Entry 3NBJ (X-ray diffraction, 1.90 A resolution); this record covers chains A and B.

== Chain A (and B) ==
Molecule: Peroxisomal primary amine oxidase
From: Pichia angusta
Notes: EC 1.4.3.21; chain B of this document is another copy of the same molecule, construct and numbering; everything in this record applies to it too
UniProt: P12807 (AMO_PICAN); residue numbers follow UniProt; this construct covers 1-692
Amino-acid sequence (694 residues; each row starts with the number of its first residue):
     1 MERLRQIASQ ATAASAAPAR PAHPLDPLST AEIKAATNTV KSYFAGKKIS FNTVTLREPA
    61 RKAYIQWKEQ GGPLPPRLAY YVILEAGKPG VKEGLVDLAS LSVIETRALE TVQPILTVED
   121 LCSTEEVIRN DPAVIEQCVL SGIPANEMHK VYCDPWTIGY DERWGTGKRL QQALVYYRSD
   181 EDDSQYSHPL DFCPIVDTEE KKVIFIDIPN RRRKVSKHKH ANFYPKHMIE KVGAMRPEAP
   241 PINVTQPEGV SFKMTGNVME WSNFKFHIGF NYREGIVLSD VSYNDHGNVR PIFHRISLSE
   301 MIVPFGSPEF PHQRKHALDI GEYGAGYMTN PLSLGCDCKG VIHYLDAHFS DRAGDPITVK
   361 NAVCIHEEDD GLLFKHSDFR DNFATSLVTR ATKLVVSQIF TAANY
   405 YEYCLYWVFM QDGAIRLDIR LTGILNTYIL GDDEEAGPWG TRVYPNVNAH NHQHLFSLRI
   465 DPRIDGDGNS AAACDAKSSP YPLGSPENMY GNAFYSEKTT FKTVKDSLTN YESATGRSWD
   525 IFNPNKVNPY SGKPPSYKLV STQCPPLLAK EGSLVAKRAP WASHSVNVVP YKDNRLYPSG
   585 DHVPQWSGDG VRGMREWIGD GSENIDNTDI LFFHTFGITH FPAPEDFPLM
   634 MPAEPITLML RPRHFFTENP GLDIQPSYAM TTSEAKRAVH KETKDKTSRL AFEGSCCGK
Not modelled in the structure: 1-17, 673-692
Differences from the reference sequence: engineered mutation Phe305 (Tyr in P12807)
Modified / non-standard residues: Tyr405 (2,4-bis(hydroperoxy)-5-hydroxy-L-phenylalanine; TY8); Met634 (hydroxy-l-methionine; ME0)
Cystine bridges: Cys338-Cys364
Metal / ion sites: Cu ion: His456, His458, His624
Swiss-Prot annotation at these positions:
  - active site: Asp319 (Proton acceptor)
  - binding site (substrate): Ala317 to Met328, Ala402 to Asn404, Glu406, Tyr407
  - binding site (Cu cation): His456, His458, His624
  - binding site (Mn(2+)): Asp465, Asp613, Ile614
  - glycosylation: Asn243 (N-linked (GlcNAc...) asparagine)
Reported in the primary citation:
  - Cu ion coordination: His456, His458, His624 (citing earlier work)

== How chain A and chain B interact ==
Pairs across the interface (344; chain A residue first):
  Glu125(A) - Arg380(B)  salt bridge
  Tyr152(A) - Arg380(B)
  Cys153(A) - Arg380(B)  hydrogen bond (backbone-side chain)
  Asp154(A) - Phe379(B)
  Asp154(A) - Arg380(B)  salt bridge
  Pro155(A) - Phe379(B)
  Glu162(A) - Tyr494(B)  hydrogen bond
  Arg178(A) - Asp378(B)  salt bridge
  Arg178(A) - Arg380(B)
  Glu181(A) - Thr665(B)
  Glu181(A) - Ser666(B)
  Glu181(A) - Lys669(B)
  Asp182(A) - Thr664(B)
  Asp182(A) - Thr665(B)  hydrogen bond (side chain-backbone)
  Asp182(A) - Ser666(B)  hydrogen bond
  Gln185(A) - Arg380(B)
  Phe223(A) - Leu387(B)
  Phe223(A) - Leu655(B)  hydrophobic
  Tyr224(A) - Thr385(B)
  Tyr224(A) - Ser386(B)  hydrogen bond (side chain-backbone)
  Tyr224(A) - Leu387(B)
  Tyr224(A) - Met663(B)  hydrogen bond (side chain-backbone)
  Tyr224(A) - Thr664(B)
  Pro225(A) - Pro659(B)  hydrophobic
  Met228(A) - Glu651(B)
  Met228(A) - Leu655(B)
  Lys231(A) - Glu651(B)  salt bridge
  Val232(A) - His286(B)
  Met235(A) - Leu655(B)
  Met235(A) - Asp656(B)
  Met235(A) - Ile657(B)
  Met235(A) - Gln658(B)
  Met235(A) - Pro659(B)
  Arg236(A) - Ser262(B)  hydrogen bond
  Arg236(A) - Asn263(B)
  Arg236(A) - Tyr283(B)
  Arg236(A) - Pro653(B)  hydrogen bond (side chain-backbone)
  Arg236(A) - Gly654(B)
  Arg236(A) - Asp656(B)  salt bridge
  Arg236(A) - Ile657(B)
  Arg236(A) - Gln658(B)
  Glu238(A) - Gln658(B)
  Pro240(A) - Glu248(B)
  Pro240(A) - Gly249(B)
  Pro240(A) - Val250(B)
  Pro240(A) - Ser251(B)
  Pro241(A) - Thr245(B)
  Pro241(A) - Gln246(B)
  Pro241(A) - Pro247(B)
  Pro241(A) - Glu248(B)
  Ile242(A) - Val244(B)  hydrophobic
  Ile242(A) - Thr245(B)
  Ile242(A) - Gln246(B)
  Ile242(A) - Glu368(B)
  Ile242(A) - Asp369(B)
  Asn243(A) - Asn243(B)
  Asn243(A) - Val244(B)
  Asn243(A) - Thr245(B)  hydrogen bond (backbone-backbone)
  Asn243(A) - Pro247(B)
  Val244(A) - Ile242(B)  hydrophobic
  Val244(A) - Asn243(B)
  Thr245(A) - Pro241(B)
  Thr245(A) - Ile242(B)
  Thr245(A) - Asn243(B)  hydrogen bond (backbone-backbone)
  Gln246(A) - Pro241(B)
  Gln246(A) - Ile242(B)
  Pro247(A) - Pro241(B)
  Pro247(A) - Asn243(B)
  Glu248(A) - Pro240(B)
  Glu248(A) - Pro241(B)
  Gly249(A) - Pro240(B)
  Val250(A) - Pro240(B)
  Ser251(A) - Pro240(B)
  Ser262(A) - Arg236(B)  hydrogen bond
  Asn263(A) - Arg236(B)
  Tyr283(A) - Arg236(B)
  His286(A) - Val232(B)
  Pro304(A) - Phe498(B)
  Phe305(A) - Asn496(B)  hydrogen bond (backbone-side chain)
  Gly306(A) - Asn496(B)
  Gly306(A) - Ala497(B)
  Gly306(A) - Phe498(B)  hydrogen bond (backbone-backbone)
  Ser307(A) - Asn496(B)  hydrogen bond (backbone-side chain)
  Pro308(A) - Glu491(B)
  Pro308(A) - Asn492(B)
  Pro308(A) - Asn496(B)
  Pro308(A) - Ala497(B)  hydrophobic
  Phe310(A) - Tyr494(B)
  Gln313(A) - Tyr494(B)
  Met328(A) - Phe383(B)
  Thr329(A) - Phe383(B)
  Asn330(A) - Lys375(B)
  Asn330(A) - Phe383(B)
  Pro331(A) - Phe383(B)
  Leu334(A) - Tyr661(B)
  Gly335(A) - Val388(B)
  Gly335(A) - Tyr661(B)
  Cys336(A) - Arg390(B)  hydrogen bond (backbone-side chain)
  Cys336(A) - Ser660(B)
  Asp337(A) - Lys375(B)  salt bridge
  Asp337(A) - Arg390(B)  hydrogen bond (backbone-side chain)
  Lys339(A) - Asp369(B)  salt bridge
  Lys339(A) - Arg390(B)
  Glu368(A) - Ile242(B)
  Asp369(A) - Lys339(B)  salt bridge
  Asp370(A) - Arg424(B)  salt bridge
  Gly371(A) - Arg424(B)
  Leu372(A) - Ile399(B)  hydrophobic
  Leu372(A) - Arg424(B)  hydrogen bond (backbone-side chain)
  Leu372(A) - Ala636(B)
  Leu373(A) - Pro635(B)
  Leu373(A) - Ala636(B)  hydrogen bond (backbone-backbone)
  Phe374(A) - Thr426(B)
  Phe374(A) - Leu633(B)  hydrophobic
  Phe374(A) - Met634(B)
  Phe374(A) - Met634(B)
  Lys375(A) - Asn330(B)
  Lys375(A) - Asp337(B)  salt bridge
  Lys375(A) - Glu406(B)
  Lys375(A) - Thr426(B)  hydrogen bond (backbone-side chain)
  Lys375(A) - Gly427(B)  hydrogen bond (backbone-backbone)
  His376(A) - Ala403(B)
  His376(A) - Asn404(B)  hydrogen bond (side chain-backbone)
  His376(A) - Glu406(B)  salt bridge
  His376(A) - Ile428(B)
  Ser377(A) - Thr401(B)
  Ser377(A) - Glu406(B)  hydrogen bond (backbone-side chain)
  Asp378(A) - Arg178(B)  salt bridge
  Phe379(A) - Asp154(B)
  Phe379(A) - Pro155(B)
  Arg380(A) - Glu125(B)  salt bridge
  Arg380(A) - Tyr152(B)
  Arg380(A) - Cys153(B)  hydrogen bond (side chain-backbone)
  Arg380(A) - Asp154(B)  salt bridge
  Arg380(A) - Arg178(B)
  Arg380(A) - Gln185(B)
  Phe383(A) - Met328(B)
  Phe383(A) - Thr329(B)
  Phe383(A) - Asn330(B)
  Phe383(A) - Pro331(B)
  Phe383(A) - Thr401(B)
  Thr385(A) - Tyr224(B)
  Ser386(A) - Tyr224(B)  hydrogen bond (backbone-side chain)
  Leu387(A) - Phe223(B)
  Leu387(A) - Tyr224(B)
  Val388(A) - Gly335(B)
  Arg390(A) - Cys336(B)  hydrogen bond (side chain-backbone)
  Arg390(A) - Asp337(B)  hydrogen bond (side chain-backbone)
  Arg390(A) - Lys339(B)
  Ile399(A) - Leu372(B)  hydrophobic
  Thr401(A) - Ser377(B)
  Thr401(A) - Phe383(B)
  Ala403(A) - His376(B)
  Asn404(A) - His376(B)  hydrogen bond (backbone-side chain)
  Glu406(A) - Lys375(B)
  Glu406(A) - His376(B)  salt bridge
  Glu406(A) - Ser377(B)  hydrogen bond (side chain-backbone)
  Asp416(A) - Pro635(B)
  Arg424(A) - Asp370(B)  salt bridge
  Arg424(A) - Gly371(B)
  Arg424(A) - Leu372(B)  hydrogen bond (side chain-backbone)
  Thr426(A) - Phe374(B)
  Thr426(A) - Lys375(B)  hydrogen bond (side chain-backbone)
  Gly427(A) - Lys375(B)  hydrogen bond (backbone-backbone)
  Ile428(A) - His376(B)
  Pro442(A) - Tyr499(B)
  Trp443(A) - Ser483(B)
  Trp443(A) - Ala497(B)  hydrophobic
  Trp443(A) - Phe498(B)
  Thr445(A) - Ser535(B)
  Thr445(A) - His647(B)
  Arg446(A) - Pro533(B)  hydrogen bond (side chain-backbone)
  Arg446(A) - Tyr534(B)  hydrogen bond (side chain-backbone)
  Arg446(A) - Ser535(B)  hydrogen bond (backbone-backbone)
  Val447(A) - Tyr534(B)
  Tyr448(A) - Tyr534(B)
  Pro449(A) - Tyr534(B)
  Asn455(A) - Phe498(B)  hydrogen bond (side chain-backbone)
  Asn455(A) - Tyr499(B)
  His456(A) - Phe498(B)
  Gln457(A) - Phe498(B)
  Ala480(A) - Phe625(B)  hydrophobic
  Ser482(A) - Leu552(B)  hydrogen bond (side chain-backbone)
  Ser482(A) - Lys554(B)
  Ser483(A) - Trp443(B)
  Ser483(A) - Lys554(B)  hydrogen bond (backbone-side chain)
  Tyr485(A) - Lys554(B)
  Leu487(A) - Glu555(B)
  Leu487(A) - Gly556(B)
  Glu491(A) - Pro308(B)
  Asn492(A) - Pro308(B)
  Asn492(A) - Lys554(B)
  Tyr494(A) - Glu162(B)  hydrogen bond
  Tyr494(A) - Phe310(B)
  Tyr494(A) - Gln313(B)
  Tyr494(A) - Ser557(B)
  Tyr494(A) - Leu558(B)  hydrophobic
  Gly495(A) - Ala553(B)
  Gly495(A) - Lys554(B)  hydrogen bond (backbone-backbone)
  Gly495(A) - Ser557(B)
  Asn496(A) - Phe305(B)  hydrogen bond (side chain-backbone)
  Asn496(A) - Gly306(B)
  Asn496(A) - Ser307(B)  hydrogen bond (side chain-backbone)
  Asn496(A) - Pro308(B)
  Ala497(A) - Gly306(B)
  Ala497(A) - Pro308(B)  hydrophobic
  Ala497(A) - Trp443(B)  hydrophobic
  Phe498(A) - Pro304(B)
  Phe498(A) - Gly306(B)  hydrogen bond (backbone-backbone)
  Phe498(A) - Trp443(B)
  Phe498(A) - Asn455(B)  hydrogen bond (backbone-side chain)
  Phe498(A) - His456(B)
  Phe498(A) - Gln457(B)
  Phe498(A) - Leu552(B)  hydrophobic
  Phe498(A) - Thr623(B)
  Phe498(A) - Phe625(B)  hydrophobic
  Tyr499(A) - Pro442(B)
  Tyr499(A) - Asn455(B)
  Tyr499(A) - Phe625(B)
  Ser500(A) - Phe625(B)
  Tyr515(A) - Ser517(B)
  Glu516(A) - Ser517(B)
  Ser517(A) - Tyr515(B)
  Ser517(A) - Glu516(B)
  Ser517(A) - Ser517(B)  hydrogen bond (backbone-side chain)
  Ser517(A) - Pro550(B)
  Ala518(A) - Pro550(B)
  Asn532(A) - Pro628(B)
  Pro533(A) - Arg446(B)  hydrogen bond (backbone-side chain)
  Tyr534(A) - Arg446(B)  hydrogen bond (backbone-side chain)
  Tyr534(A) - Val447(B)
  Tyr534(A) - Tyr448(B)
  Tyr534(A) - Pro449(B)
  Ser535(A) - Thr445(B)
  Ser535(A) - Arg446(B)  hydrogen bond (backbone-backbone)
  Ser535(A) - Pro628(B)
  Thr546(A) - Thr546(B)  hydrogen bond
  Pro550(A) - Ser517(B)
  Pro550(A) - Ala518(B)
  Leu552(A) - Ser482(B)  hydrogen bond (backbone-side chain)
  Leu552(A) - Phe498(B)  hydrophobic
  Ala553(A) - Gly495(B)
  Lys554(A) - Ser482(B)
  Lys554(A) - Ser483(B)  hydrogen bond (side chain-backbone)
  Lys554(A) - Tyr485(B)
  Lys554(A) - Asn492(B)
  Lys554(A) - Gly495(B)  hydrogen bond (backbone-backbone)
  Glu555(A) - Leu487(B)
  Gly556(A) - Leu487(B)
  Ser557(A) - Tyr494(B)
  Ser557(A) - Gly495(B)
  Leu558(A) - Tyr494(B)  hydrophobic
  Thr623(A) - Phe498(B)
  His624(A) - Arg646(B)
  Phe625(A) - Ala480(B)  hydrophobic
  Phe625(A) - Phe498(B)  hydrophobic
  Phe625(A) - Tyr499(B)
  Phe625(A) - Ser500(B)
  Phe625(A) - Arg646(B)  hydrogen bond (backbone-side chain)
  Pro626(A) - Arg646(B)
  Ala627(A) - Arg646(B)
  Ala627(A) - His647(B)
  Pro628(A) - Asn532(B)
  Pro628(A) - Ser535(B)
  Pro628(A) - His647(B)
  Pro628(A) - Phe649(B)
  Pro628(A) - Thr650(B)
  Pro628(A) - Glu651(B)
  Pro628(A) - Asn652(B)
  Glu629(A) - Pro645(B)
  Glu629(A) - Arg646(B)  hydrogen bond (side chain-backbone)
  Glu629(A) - His647(B)  hydrogen bond (side chain-backbone)
  Glu629(A) - Phe648(B)  hydrogen bond (side chain-backbone)
  Glu629(A) - Phe649(B)  hydrogen bond (side chain-backbone)
  Glu629(A) - Asn652(B)  hydrogen bond (backbone-backbone)
  Asp630(A) - Arg646(B)  salt bridge
  Phe631(A) - Glu651(B)
  Phe631(A) - Asn652(B)  hydrogen bond (backbone-backbone)
  Pro632(A) - Glu651(B)
  Pro632(A) - Leu655(B)
  Leu633(A) - Phe374(B)  hydrophobic
  Leu633(A) - Asn652(B)  hydrogen bond (backbone-side chain)
  Leu633(A) - Leu655(B)  hydrophobic
  Met634(A) - Phe374(B)
  Met634(A) - Phe374(B)
  Pro635(A) - Leu373(B)
  Pro635(A) - Asp416(B)
  Pro635(A) - Asn652(B)
  Ala636(A) - Leu372(B)
  Ala636(A) - Leu373(B)  hydrogen bond (backbone-backbone)
  Glu637(A) - Arg644(B)
  Arg644(A) - Glu637(B)
  Pro645(A) - Glu629(B)
  Arg646(A) - His624(B)
  Arg646(A) - Phe625(B)  hydrogen bond (side chain-backbone)
  Arg646(A) - Pro626(B)
  Arg646(A) - Ala627(B)
  Arg646(A) - Glu629(B)
  Arg646(A) - Asp630(B)  salt bridge
  His647(A) - Thr445(B)
  His647(A) - Ala627(B)
  His647(A) - Pro628(B)
  His647(A) - Glu629(B)  hydrogen bond (backbone-side chain)
  Phe648(A) - Glu629(B)  hydrogen bond (backbone-side chain)
  Phe649(A) - Pro628(B)
  Phe649(A) - Glu629(B)  hydrogen bond (backbone-side chain)
  Thr650(A) - Pro628(B)
  Glu651(A) - Met228(B)
  Glu651(A) - Lys231(B)  salt bridge
  Glu651(A) - Pro628(B)
  Glu651(A) - Phe631(B)
  Glu651(A) - Pro632(B)
  Asn652(A) - Pro628(B)
  Asn652(A) - Glu629(B)  hydrogen bond (backbone-backbone)
  Asn652(A) - Phe631(B)  hydrogen bond (backbone-backbone)
  Asn652(A) - Leu633(B)  hydrogen bond (side chain-backbone)
  Asn652(A) - Pro635(B)
  Pro653(A) - Arg236(B)  hydrogen bond (backbone-side chain)
  Gly654(A) - Arg236(B)
  Leu655(A) - Phe223(B)  hydrophobic
  Leu655(A) - Met228(B)
  Leu655(A) - Met235(B)
  Leu655(A) - Pro632(B)
  Leu655(A) - Leu633(B)  hydrophobic
  Asp656(A) - Met235(B)
  Asp656(A) - Arg236(B)  salt bridge
  Ile657(A) - Met235(B)
  Ile657(A) - Arg236(B)
  Gln658(A) - Met235(B)
  Gln658(A) - Arg236(B)
  Gln658(A) - Glu238(B)
  Pro659(A) - Pro225(B)  hydrophobic
  Pro659(A) - Met235(B)
  Ser660(A) - Cys336(B)
  Tyr661(A) - Leu334(B)
  Tyr661(A) - Gly335(B)
  Met663(A) - Tyr224(B)  hydrogen bond (backbone-side chain)
  Thr664(A) - Asp182(B)
  Thr664(A) - Tyr224(B)
  Thr665(A) - Glu181(B)
  Thr665(A) - Asp182(B)  hydrogen bond (backbone-side chain)
  Ser666(A) - Glu181(B)
  Ser666(A) - Asp182(B)  hydrogen bond
  Lys669(A) - Glu181(B)
Other interface residues (no listed pair), chain A (172 interface residues in all): Cys122, Lys226, Ala234, His312, Glu367, Thr392, Cys408, Tyr410, Gln415, Lys481, Pro486, Ala662
Other interface residues (no listed pair), chain B (172 interface residues in all): Lys226, Ala234, His312, Glu367, Thr392, Cys408, Tyr410, Gln415, Lys481, Pro484, Pro486, Ala662

== Summary ==
The chain A/chain B interface involves 172 residues from each chain, with 71 hydrogen bonds and 20 salt
bridges. Polar contacts include Glu125(A)-Arg380(B), Asp154(A)-Arg380(B) and Arg178(A)-Asp378(B). From
UniProt: active-site residue Asp319(A), 17 substrate-binding residues, 3 Cu cation-binding residues and 3
Mn2+-binding residues on chain A. The paper reports Cu ion coordination by His456(A), His458(A) and His624(A).
Both chains are Peroxisomal primary amine oxidase (Pichia angusta). Entry 3NBJ (Crystal Structure of Y305F
mutant of the copper amine oxidase from Hansenula polymorpha expressed in yeast) was determined by X-ray
diffraction, deposited together with 3N9H and 3NBB.
